PDB entry 4DRW | X-ray diffraction, 3.50 A resolution | chains A and E of the 3 polymer chains in the assembly

[Chain A]
Name: Protein S100-A10/Annexin A2 chimeric protein
From: Homo sapiens
Notes: fragment: UNP P60903 residues 1-93 and UNP P07355 residues 2-16
Reference sequence: chimeric construct of P60903, P07355: residues 0-92 from P60903 (S10AA_HUMAN) positions 1-93 (UniProt number = residue number + 1); residues 101-115 from P07355 positions 2-16 (UniProt number = residue number - 99)
Sequence (121 residues; row label = number of the first residue in the row; numbers below 1 keep their minus sign (Gly-5 is residue -5)):
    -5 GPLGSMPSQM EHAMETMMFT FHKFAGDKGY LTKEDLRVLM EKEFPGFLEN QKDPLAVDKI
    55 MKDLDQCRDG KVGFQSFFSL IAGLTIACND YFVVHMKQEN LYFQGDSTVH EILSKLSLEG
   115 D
Unresolved in the structure: -5 to 0, 92-100, 113-115
Construct notes: expression tag (-5 to -1); linker (93-100); engineered mutation Ser108 (Cys9 in P07355)
Swiss-Prot annotation at these positions:
  - region: Asp59 to Ser70 (Ancestral calcium site)
  - modified residue: Lys22 (N6-acetyllysine), Lys27 (N6-acetyllysine), Lys36 (N6-acetyllysine), Lys53 (N6-acetyllysine), Lys56 (N6-acetyllysine), Ser101 (N-acetylserine)
  - cross-link: Lys36 (Glycyl lysine isopeptide (Lys-Gly) (interchain with G-Cter in SUMO2))
What the authors report for this chain:
  - mutagenesis - S73G/G77S, S73G/G77S/L112A: decreased binding to AHNAK
  - specificity-determining residues: Ser73, Gly77, Leu110, Leu112 (by similarity / conservation)

[Chain E]
Name: Neuroblast differentiation-associated protein AHNAK
Notes: fragment: UNP Q09666 residues 5654-5673
Reference sequence: Q09666 (AHNK_HUMAN); residues 1-20 here correspond to UniProt positions 5654-5673 (UniProt number = residue number + 5653)
Sequence (20 residues; numbered 1 to 20; the number before each row is that of its first residue):
     1 GKVTFPKMKI PKFTFSGREL
Unresolved in the structure: 1-5, 16-20
What the authors report for this chain:
  - mutagenesis - P6G/F15G, P6G/I10G/P11G/F15G, I10G/P11G: decreased binding to GST-A10A2

[Chain A / chain E interface]
Residue-residue contacts (9; chain A residue first):
  Asp57(A) - Met8(E)
  Ser73(A) - Lys9(E)  hydrogen bond (side chain-backbone)
  Ser73(A) - Pro11(E)
  Gly77(A) - Pro6(E)
  Gly77(A) - Met8(E)
  Leu78(A) - Met8(E)  hydrophobic
  Ala81(A) - Pro6(E)  hydrophobic
  Ser111(A) - Pro6(E)
  Leu112(A) - Pro6(E)
Also at the interface, not in a pair above, chain A (8 interface residues in all): Leu110
Also at the interface, not in a pair above, chain E (5 interface residues in all): Ile10
From the paper, about this interface:
  - pairs named by the authors: Ser73(A)-Lys9(E) (hydrogen bond), Leu112(A)-Pro6(E), Pro6(E)-Gly77(A), Pro6(E)-Ala81(A), Pro6(E)-Leu110(A), Met8(E)-Leu78(A)
  - interface residues, chain A: Gly77(A)
  - interface residues, chain E: Pro11(E)

[In short]
8 residues of chain A and 5 residues of chain E are in contact, with 1 hydrogen bond. Its one hydrogen-bonded
contact is Ser73(A)-Lys9(E). The authors report a hydrogen bond between Ser73(A) and Lys9(E); contacts between
Leu112(A) and Pro6(E), Pro6(E) and Gly77(A) and Pro6(E) and Ala81(A) among others. The paper reports that
P6G/F15G, P6G/I10G/P11G/F15G and I10G/P11G of chain E reduce binding to GST-A10A2; interface residues Gly77(A)
and Pro11(E); 5 substitutions were tested in all.
Here chain A is Protein S100-A10/Annexin A2 chimeric protein (Homo sapiens) and chain E is Neuroblast
differentiation-associated protein AHNAK. Entry 4DRW (Crystal Structure of the Ternary Complex between
S100A10, an Annexin A2 N-terminal Peptide and an AHNAK ...) was determined by X-ray diffraction.
